PDB entry 8WRC | X-ray diffraction, 3.59 A resolution | chains A and M of the 22 polymer chains in the assembly

Chain A:
Molecule: 16S rRNA
Organism: Thermus thermophilus HB8
Sequence (1522 nucleotides; each row starts with the number of its first residue; note: 42 numbers in that range are skipped by the numbering (no residue carries them; nothing is unmodelled there); a row labelled like 190A-190L holds insertion residues (190A, then the next letters in order); numbering starts at 0):
     0 UUUGUUGGAG AGUCUGAUCC UGGCUCAGGG UGAACGCUGG CGGCGUGCCU AAGACAUGCA
    60 AGUCGUGCGG G
    73 CCGCGGGGUU UU
    88 ACUCCG
    95 UGGUC
   101 AGCGGCGGAC GGGUGAGUAA CGCGUGGGU
  129A G
   130 ACCUACCCGG AAGAGGGGGA CAACCCGGGG AAACUCGGGC UAAUCCCCCA UGUGGACCCG
   190 C
190A-190L CCCUUGGGGUGU
   191 GUCCAAAGGG CUUU
   216 GCCCGCUUCC GGAUGGGCCC GCGUCCCAUC AGCUAGUUGG UGGGGUAAUG GCCCACCAAG
   276 GCGACGACGG GUAGCCGGUC UGAGAGGAUG GCCGGCCACA GGGGCACUGA GACACGGGCC
   336 CCACUCCUAC GGGAGGCAGC AGUUAGGAAU CUUCCGCAAU GGGCGCAAGC CUGACGGAGC
   396 GACGCCGCUU GGAGGAAGAA GCCCUUCGGG GUGUAAACUC CUGAA
   442 CCCGGGACGA AACCCCCGAC GA
   474 GGGGACUGAC GGUACCGGG
   494 GUAAUAGCGC CGGCCAACUC CGUGCCAGCA GCCXCGGUAA UACGGAGGGC GCGAGCGUUA
   554 CCCGGAUUCA CUGGGCGUAA AGGGCGUGUA GGCGGCCUGG GGCGUCCCAU GUGAAAGACC
   614 ACGGCUCAAC CGUGGGGGAG CGUGGGAUAC GCUCAGGCUA GACGGUGGGA GAGGGUGGUG
   674 GAAUUCCCGG AGUAGCGGUG AAAUGCGCAG AUACCGGGAG GAACGCCGAU GGCGAAGGCA
   734 GCCACCUGGU CCACCCGUGA CGCUGAGGCG CGAAAGCGUG GGGAGCAAAC CGGAUUAGAU
   794 ACCCGGGUAG UCCACGCCCU AAACGAUGCG CGCUAGGUCU CUGGGUCU
   848 CCUGGGGGCC GAAGCUAACG CGUUAAGCGC GCCGCCUGGG GAGUACGGCC GCAAGGCUGA
   908 AACUCAAAGG AAUUGACGGG GGCCCGCACA AGCGGUGGAG CAUGUGGUUU AAUUCGAAGX
   968 AACGCGAAGA ACCUUACCAG GCCUUGACAU GCUAGG
 1003A G
  1004 AACCCGGGUG AAAGCCUGGG GUGCCCC
1030A-1030D GCGA
  1031 GGGGAGCCCU AGCACAGGUG CUGCAUGGCC GUCGUCAGCU CGUGCCGUGA GGUGUUGGGU
  1091 UAAGUCCCGC AACGAGCGCA ACCCCCGCCG UUAGUUGCCA GCGGUUCGGC CGGGCACUCU
  1151 AACGGGACUG CCCGCGAAA
  1171 GCGGGAGGAA GGAGGGGACG ACGUCUGGUC AGCAUGGCCC UUACGGCCUG GGCGACACAC
  1231 GUGCUACAAU GCCCACUACA AAGCGAUGCC ACCCGGCAAC GGGGAGCUAA UCGCAAAAAG
  1291 GUGGGCCCAG UUCGGAUUGG GGUCUGCAAC CCGACCCCAU GAAGCCGGAA UCGCUAGUAA
  1351 UCGCGGAUCA G
 1361A C
  1362 CAUGCCGCGG UGAAUACGUU CCCGGGCCUU GUACACACXG CCXGUXACGC CAUGGGAGCG
  1422 GGCUCUACCC GAAGUCGCCG GG
  1446 AGCCUACGGG
  1459 CAGGCGCCGA GGGUAGGGCC CGUGACUGGG GCGAAGUCGU AACAAGGUAG CUGUACCGGA
  1519 AGGUGCGGCU GGAUCCACUC CUUUCU
Disordered / not traced: 0-4, 1533-1538
Differences from the reference sequence: conflict U0, C13 (U in NR_037066), C1534 (A1507 in NR_037066), A1535 (C1508 in NR_037066), C1543 (U1514 in NR_037066); insertion (1027, 1031, 1244-1245, 1540-1541)
Modified residues: PSU (pseudouridine-5'-monophosphate) at position 516, G7M (N7-methyl-guanosine-5'-monophosphate) at position 527, M2G (N2-dimethylguanosine-5'-monophosphate) at position 966, 5MC (5-methylcytidine-5'-monophosphate) at position 967, 2MG (2N-methylguanosine-5'-monophosphate) at position 1207, 5MC (5-methylcytidine-5'-monophosphate) at position 1400, 4OC (4n,o2'-methylcytidine-5'-monophosphate) at position 1402, 5MC (5-methylcytidine-5'-monophosphate) at position 1404, 5MC (5-methylcytidine-5'-monophosphate) at position 1407, UR3 (3-methyluridine-5'-monophoshate) at position 1498, MA6 (6N-dimethyladenosine-5'-monophoshate) at position 1518, MA6 (6N-dimethyladenosine-5'-monophoshate) at position 1519, PSU (pseudouridine-5'-monophosphate) at position 1540, PSU (pseudouridine-5'-monophosphate) at position 1541
Glycans and other covalent adducts: covalent link 5MC_1407/G1494
Metal / ion sites: Mg2+ site 1: U5 (shared with 1 residue of chain H); Mg2+ site 2 near G21 (its only coordinating residue here); Mg2+ site 3: C48, U49, G115; Mg2+ site 4: C58, U387, G388; Mg2+ site 5: A59, U387; Mg2+ site 6 near G70 (its only coordinating residue here); Mg2+ site 7: G80, U81; Mg2+ site 8 near U82 (its only coordinating residue here); Mg2+ site 9: U83, U84; Mg2+ site 10: G107, G326; Mg2+ site 11: A109, G331; Mg2+ site 12 near G111 (its only coordinating residue here); 121 more Mg2+ sites not listed

Chain M:
Protein: 30S ribosomal protein S13
Organism: Thermus thermophilus HB8
UniProt: P80377 (RS13_THET8); numbering as in UniProt (aligned over 1-126)
Amino-acid sequence (126 residues; numbered 1 to 126; the number before each row is that of its first residue):
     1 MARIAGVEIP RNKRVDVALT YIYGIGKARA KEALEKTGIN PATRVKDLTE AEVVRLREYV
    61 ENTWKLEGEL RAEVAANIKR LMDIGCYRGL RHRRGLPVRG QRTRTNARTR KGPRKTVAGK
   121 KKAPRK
Disordered / not traced: 1, 120-126

Interface between chain A and chain M:
Residue-residue contacts (87; chain A residue first):
  A946(A) / Arg-114(M)  salt bridge to the phosphate
  G947(A) / Arg-108(M)  phosphate contact
  G947(A) / Thr-109(M)  hydrogen bond to the phosphate
  G947(A) / Arg-114(M)  salt bridge to the phosphate
  C948(A) / Asn-106(M)  hydrogen bond to the base
  C948(A) / Ala-107(M)  phosphate contact
  C948(A) / Arg-108(M)  hydrogen bond to the phosphate
  C948(A) / Thr-109(M)  hydrogen bond to the phosphate
  A949(A) / Gln-101(M)  phosphate contact
  A949(A) / Asn-106(M)  hydrogen bond to the base
  U950(A) / Arg-102(M)  salt bridge to the phosphate
  U950(A) / Thr-105(M)  hydrogen bond to the base
  U950(A) / Asn-106(M)  hydrogen bond to the base
  G951(A) / Arg-102(M)  salt bridge to the phosphate
  G951(A) / Thr-105(M)  base contact
  U952(A) / Arg-104(M)  salt bridge to the phosphate
  G953(A) / Arg-104(M)  salt bridge to the phosphate
  G954(A) / Arg-104(M)  hydrogen bond to the base
  G1224(A) / Gly-100(M)  base contact
  A1225(A) / Arg-102(M)  phosphate contact
  A1225(A) / Thr-103(M)  hydrogen bond to the phosphate
  A1225(A) / Arg-104(M)  phosphate contact
  C1226(A) / Arg-91(M)  salt bridge to the phosphate
  C1226(A) / Leu-96(M)  phosphate contact
  C1226(A) / Thr-103(M)  hydrogen bond to the phosphate
  C1226(A) / Arg-104(M)  base contact
  C1226(A) / Lys-111(M)  sugar contact
  A1227(A) / Lys-111(M)  salt bridge to the phosphate
  A1227(A) / Lys-115(M)  hydrogen bond to the sugar
  A1227(A) / Val-117(M)  sugar contact
  C1228(A) / Arg-104(M)  base contact
  C1228(A) / Arg-108(M)  salt bridge to the phosphate
  C1228(A) / Lys-111(M)  salt bridge to the phosphate
  C1228(A) / Arg-114(M)  phosphate contact
  C1228(A) / Lys-115(M)  salt bridge to the phosphate
  C1228(A) / Thr-116(M)  hydrogen bond to the phosphate
  C1228(A) / Val-117(M)  hydrogen bond to the sugar
  A1229(A) / Arg-104(M)  base contact
  A1229(A) / Thr-105(M)  base contact
  A1229(A) / Arg-114(M)  salt bridge to the phosphate
  A1229(A) / Thr-116(M)  hydrogen bond to the phosphate
  C1230(A) / Thr-105(M)  base contact
  G1295(A) / Arg-14(M)  sugar contact
  C1296(A) / Arg-14(M)  sugar contact
  C1296(A) / Arg-44(M)  salt bridge to the phosphate
  C1297(A) / Arg-44(M)  salt bridge to the phosphate
  U1302(A) / Lys-13(M)  salt bridge to the phosphate
  U1302(A) / Val-17(M)  base contact
  U1302(A) / Tyr-21(M)  phosphate contact
  A1306(A) / Thr-109(M)  hydrogen bond to the sugar
  U1307(A) / Gln-101(M)  hydrogen bond to the phosphate
  U1307(A) / Thr-109(M)  sugar contact
  U1307(A) / Arg-110(M)  sugar contact
  U1308(A) / His-92(M)  hydrogen bond to the phosphate
  U1308(A) / Leu-96(M)  phosphate contact
  U1308(A) / Pro-97(M)  phosphate contact
  U1308(A) / Val-98(M)  hydrogen bond to the phosphate
  U1308(A) / Arg-99(M)  phosphate contact
  U1308(A) / Gln-101(M)  hydrogen bond to the phosphate
  U1308(A) / Arg-110(M)  salt bridge to the phosphate
  G1309(A) / Val-74(M)  sugar contact
  G1309(A) / Asn-77(M)  hydrogen bond to the sugar
  G1309(A) / Ile-78(M)  sugar contact
  G1309(A) / Leu-81(M)  phosphate contact
  G1309(A) / Arg-88(M)  salt bridge to the phosphate
  G1309(A) / His-92(M)  salt bridge to the phosphate
  G1309(A) / Val-98(M)  phosphate contact
  G1309(A) / Arg-99(M)  salt bridge to the phosphate
  G1310(A) / Asn-77(M)  sugar contact
  G1310(A) / Arg-88(M)  salt bridge to the phosphate
  C1320(A) / Tyr-87(M)  sugar contact
  C1321(A) / Tyr-87(M)  sugar contact
  C1322(A) / Gly-100(M)  sugar contact
  G1323(A) / Arg-99(M)  phosphate contact
  G1323(A) / Gly-100(M)  phosphate contact
  C1328(A) / Ala-28(M)  phosphate contact
  C1328(A) / Arg-29(M)  hydrogen bond to the sugar
  A1329(A) / Tyr-23(M)  phosphate contact
  A1329(A) / Gly-24(M)  sugar contact
  A1329(A) / Ile-25(M)  phosphate contact
  A1329(A) / Gly-26(M)  hydrogen bond to the phosphate
  A1329(A) / Ala-28(M)  hydrogen bond to the phosphate
  A1329(A) / Arg-29(M)  hydrogen bond to the phosphate
  U1330(A) / Ile-22(M)  phosphate contact
  U1330(A) / Tyr-23(M)  phosphate contact
  U1330(A) / Ile-25(M)  phosphate contact
  U1330(A) / Gly-26(M)  phosphate contact
Interface residues without a listed pair, chain A (34 interface residues in all): U1301, A1332
Interface residues without a listed pair, chain M (46 interface residues in all): Thr-20, Lys-27, Leu-70, Arg-80, Arg-94, Gly-112

In short:
Chain A and chain M form an interface of 34 and 46 residues respectively, with 24 hydrogen bonds and 20 salt
bridges. Polar pairs include C948(A)/Asn-106(M), A949(A)/Asn-106(M) and U950(A)/Thr-105(M). C48(A), U49(A) and
G115(A) form the Mg2+ site 3.
Chain A is 16S rRNA and chain M is 30S ribosomal protein S13, both from Thermus thermophilus HB8; the
structure, Time-Resolved Ambient Temperature Kineto-Crystallographic Structure of Initiation Factor in Complex
with Ribosome, was determined by X-ray diffraction.
